PDB entry 8FU5 | X-ray diffraction, 2.01 A resolution | chains A and D

[Chain A (and D)]
Molecule: Carotenoid oxygenase
From: Neurospora crassa
Notes: chain D of this document is another copy of the same molecule, construct and numbering; everything in this record applies to it too
UniProt: A0A0B0DIC8 (A0A0B0DIC8_NEUCS); residue numbers follow UniProt; this construct covers 1-526
Chain sequence (526 residues; numbered 1 to 526; the number before each row is that of its first residue):
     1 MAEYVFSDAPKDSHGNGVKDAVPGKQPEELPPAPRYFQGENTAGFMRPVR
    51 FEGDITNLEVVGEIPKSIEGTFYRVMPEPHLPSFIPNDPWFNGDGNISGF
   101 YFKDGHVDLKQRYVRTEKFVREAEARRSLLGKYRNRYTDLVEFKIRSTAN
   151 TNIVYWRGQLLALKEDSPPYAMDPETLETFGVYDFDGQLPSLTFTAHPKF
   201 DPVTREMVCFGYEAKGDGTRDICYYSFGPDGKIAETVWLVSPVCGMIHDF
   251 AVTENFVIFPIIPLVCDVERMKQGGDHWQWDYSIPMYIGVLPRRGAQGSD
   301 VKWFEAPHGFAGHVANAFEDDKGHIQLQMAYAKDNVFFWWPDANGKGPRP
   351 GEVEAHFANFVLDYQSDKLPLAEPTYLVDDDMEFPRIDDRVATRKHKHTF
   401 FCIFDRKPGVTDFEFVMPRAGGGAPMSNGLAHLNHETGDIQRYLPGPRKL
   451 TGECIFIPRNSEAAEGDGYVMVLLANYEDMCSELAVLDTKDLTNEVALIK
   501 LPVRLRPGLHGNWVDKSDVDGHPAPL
Disordered / not traced: 1-29
Ion coordination: Fe2+: His197, His248, His313, His510
Ligand contacts:
  - benzoic acid (BEZ): Arg115, Phe119, Val120, Ala123, Glu124
  - piceatannol (PIT): Phe91, Tyr133, Asn150, Thr151, Lys164, Glu165, His248, Phe310, Gly312, His313, Phe337, Glu383, Phe384, Pro425, Leu509
From the paper describing this entry:
  - binding site for piceatannol: Tyr133
  - Fe2+ coordination: His197
  - mutagenesis - T151G (134-fold), T151V (2.8-fold): decreased catalytic activity on piceatannol
  - mutagenesis - T151V (3.3-fold): increased catalytic activity on isoeugenol

[Interface between chain A and chain D]
Pairs across the interface - 62 pairs, chain A then chain D:
  Arg35(A) - Glu59(D)
  Arg35(A) - Val60(D)  hydrogen bond (backbone-backbone)
  Arg35(A) - Gly105(D)  hydrogen bond (side chain-backbone)
  Arg35(A) - His106(D)  hydrogen bond
  Tyr36(A) - Glu59(D)
  Tyr36(A) - Val60(D)
  Phe37(A) - Glu59(D)  hydrogen bond (backbone-side chain)
  Arg47(A) - Glu59(D)  salt bridge
  Arg47(A) - Lys500(D)  hydrogen bond (side chain-backbone)
  Arg47(A) - Leu501(D)
  Arg47(A) - Pro502(D)
  Pro48(A) - Pro502(D)
  Val49(A) - Ile55(D)
  Val49(A) - Pro502(D)
  Val49(A) - Val503(D)  hydrophobic
  Arg50(A) - Asp54(D)
  Arg50(A) - Ile55(D)
  Arg50(A) - Thr56(D)  hydrogen bond (side chain-backbone)
  Arg50(A) - Asn57(D)  hydrogen bond (side chain-backbone)
  Arg50(A) - Leu58(D)
  Arg50(A) - Glu59(D)
  Phe51(A) - Phe51(D)  hydrophobic
  Phe51(A) - Glu52(D)
  Phe51(A) - Asp54(D)
  Phe51(A) - Ile55(D)  hydrophobic
  Glu52(A) - Phe51(D)
  Glu52(A) - Gly53(D)
  Glu52(A) - Asp54(D)  hydrogen bond (backbone-backbone)
  Gly53(A) - Glu52(D)
  Asp54(A) - Arg50(D)
  Asp54(A) - Phe51(D)
  Asp54(A) - Glu52(D)  hydrogen bond (backbone-backbone)
  Ile55(A) - Val49(D)
  Ile55(A) - Arg50(D)
  Ile55(A) - Phe51(D)  hydrophobic
  Thr56(A) - Arg50(D)  hydrogen bond (backbone-side chain)
  Thr56(A) - His80(D)  hydrogen bond
  Asn57(A) - Arg50(D)  hydrogen bond (backbone-side chain)
  Asn57(A) - Leu81(D)
  Asn57(A) - Arg126(D)  hydrogen bond
  Leu58(A) - Arg50(D)
  Glu59(A) - Arg35(D)
  Glu59(A) - Tyr36(D)
  Glu59(A) - Phe37(D)  hydrogen bond (side chain-backbone)
  Glu59(A) - Arg47(D)  salt bridge
  Glu59(A) - Arg50(D)
  Val60(A) - Arg35(D)  hydrogen bond (backbone-backbone)
  Val60(A) - Tyr36(D)
  His80(A) - Thr56(D)  hydrogen bond
  Leu81(A) - Asn57(D)
  Gly105(A) - Arg35(D)  hydrogen bond (backbone-side chain)
  His106(A) - Arg35(D)  hydrogen bond
  His106(A) - Arg126(D)
  Asp108(A) - Arg126(D)  salt bridge
  Arg126(A) - Asn57(D)  hydrogen bond
  Arg126(A) - His106(D)
  Arg126(A) - Asp108(D)  salt bridge
  Lys500(A) - Arg47(D)  hydrogen bond (backbone-side chain)
  Leu501(A) - Arg47(D)
  Pro502(A) - Arg47(D)
  Pro502(A) - Val49(D)
  Val503(A) - Val503(D)  hydrophobic
Interface residues without a listed pair, chain A (29 interface residues in all): Val61, Cys481
Interface residues without a listed pair, chain D (29 interface residues in all): Pro48, Val61, Cys481

[In short]
The chain A/chain D interface involves 29 residues from each chain; the contacts include 20 hydrogen bonds and
4 salt bridges. Among the polar pairs are Arg47(A)-Glu59(D), Asp108(A)-Arg126(D) and Arg35(A)-Gly105(D). The
paper reports a binding site for piceatannol at Tyr133(A); T151G and T151V of chain A reduce catalytic
activity on piceatannol.
Chain A and chain D are both Carotenoid oxygenase (Neurospora crassa); the structure, Crystal structure of
Fe-CAO1 in complex with piceatannol, was determined by X-ray diffraction together with 8FU2, 8SRL and 7T8P
from the same study.
